Entry 1PT6 (X-ray diffraction, 1.87 A resolution); this record covers chain A.

Chain A:
Molecule: Integrin alpha-1
Organism: Homo sapiens
UniProt: P56199 (ITA1_HUMAN); the construct has insertions or renumbered stretches relative to UniProt, so the offset changes along the chain: 138-338 = UniProt 138-338; 340-343 = UniProt 339-342
Chain sequence (213 residues; row label = number of the first residue in the row):
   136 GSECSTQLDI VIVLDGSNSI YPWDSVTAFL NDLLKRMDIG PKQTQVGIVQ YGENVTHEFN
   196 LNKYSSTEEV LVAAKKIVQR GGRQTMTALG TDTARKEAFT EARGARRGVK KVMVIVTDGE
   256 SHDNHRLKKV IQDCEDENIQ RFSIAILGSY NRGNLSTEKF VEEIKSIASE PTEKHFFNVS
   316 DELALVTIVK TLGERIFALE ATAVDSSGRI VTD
Unresolved in the structure: 136-141, 334-348
Differences from the reference sequence: cloning artifact (136-137, 339, 341, 343-348)
Metal / ion sites: Mg2+: Ser152, Ser154, Asp253

Summary:
The Mg2+ site is built by Ser152, Ser154 and Asp253.
Chain A is Integrin alpha-1 (Homo sapiens); the structure, I domain from human integrin alpha1-beta1, was
determined by X-ray diffraction together with 1QCY from the same study.
